Entry 7AOR (electron microscopy, 3.50 A resolution); this record covers chains at and 2 of the 57 polymer chains in the assembly.

[Chain at]
Molecule: mS66
From: Trypanosoma cruzi (strain CL Brener)
UniProtKB: Q4E1X5 (Q4E1X5_TRYCC); residue numbers follow UniProt; this construct covers 1-259
Amino-acid sequence (259 residues; row label = number of the first residue in the row):
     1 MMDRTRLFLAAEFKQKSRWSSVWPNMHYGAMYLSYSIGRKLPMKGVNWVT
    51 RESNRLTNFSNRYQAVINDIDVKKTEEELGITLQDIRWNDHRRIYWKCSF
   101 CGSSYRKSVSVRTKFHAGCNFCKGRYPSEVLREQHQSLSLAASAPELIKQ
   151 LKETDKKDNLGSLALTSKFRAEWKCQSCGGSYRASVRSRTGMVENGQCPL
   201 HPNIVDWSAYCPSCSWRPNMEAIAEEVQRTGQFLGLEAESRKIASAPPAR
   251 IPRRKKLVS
Not modelled in the structure: 1-16, 259
Metal / ion sites: Zn2+ site 1: Cys98, Cys101, Cys119, Cys122; Zn2+ site 2 near Cys175 (its only coordinating residue here)

[Chain 2]
Molecule: 8129-nt RNA strand
From: Trypanosoma cruzi (strain CL Brener)
Sequence (8129 nucleotides; row label = number of the first residue in the row; numbers below 1 keep their minus sign (U-2588 is residue -2588)):
 -2588 UUUAAUGGGUAAUUUUAAAGCAAGUAAUUAUGAAUUAGGAUAAGAACAGA
 -2538 AUUCCUCAAGUCCCUAAUUGCGAUUAUUUGUUAAGAUCUUUUUGAGGAUA
 -2488 GAUCUAAAAUUACCAAGUCCAAUUUUUGUAUAUGGGCGGGCUAUGAAAAU
 -2438 AUAAAAUUAUAUAUUUUCUAGUUUGAUCGAAAAUGCUUUUCGAUUUGAAA
 -2388 AUUUAAAUUAAAUUUAAGUUUAAUUUUCAAUUUUCAAAAUUUGAAACAAU
 -2338 UUUGGAAUUUUGGUAGGUAUUUUAUUGAUAGGUUUAAAUCACCGCUGUAU
 -2288 AAAUUUUGGUAGUAAAACUUUUUGUAAUAAUGCGUUUUUAUUAUCAGUUA
 -2238 UUUAUGGGUGUUUGUGAUUUAAAUGUAAUCAGUUUAGUACAAAUCAUUUU
 -2188 UCUAAAUUAUUUUGAGUUUUGGGAUUUGGAGGUUUGAACUUGAAUUUAAA
 -2138 UUUAGUUUCAAGUCAAGUCGUAUAAAAAACAUGGCAUUUUUUGUUGCUAU
 -2088 AAGUUUUUUAUAUAACUCUUUGAUUCGAAAUUAAAUUUAAAUUUAGGUUU
 -2038 UAGCUAUUUUAAAUUCCAACUUGAAAUUUGUUUUGGGUUUUUAUAAUUGA
 -1988 GUUUUAAAUUUUAAAUCCAAAUUUAAAUAGGAUCUUCUUUACUAAUGAAA
 -1938 AUAUUUUACAAAUCUUUUGCAAAAAUAUUUUAAUUUAGUAAGGAUGGUUG
 -1888 GUAUUUUAAAUUUCGGUUUAAUUUUUAAAAUUUUUUUAUUGACCAAACAU
 -1838 UUUCAAGGUUAGUGGGAAUAGCUAUGACUUUGGUUUAGAUUUAGUUUUAU
 -1788 CAUUGAAUUGUUAUGUAAAGGAUUUGUGGUUAUACAAUAUGUUUAUGUAU
 -1738 GUGUUUAUUAUAUGUACUCGAUUAGAGAAGCUAAACUUAAAUUCAAACCU
 -1688 CCAAUUUCCAAAACUUGAAACAAUUUUUAGGUGAUUUAUUAAGAAUUGAU
 -1638 UUAAAAUUAUGAAUGUAUAAAUUUUGGUAGUAGGUUUUUUUUGUAAUAAU
 -1588 GUGUUUAUAAAUUGUAACUAAUCUGGUUUAAACUAUUUUUCUAAAUUAUU
 -1538 UUAGGUUUUUUUUGGGACAUGAGAGUUUAAAUUUGAAUUUACUUUUAAGU
 -1488 UAUCAAUAAAAAACAUGUUUUUUGUGCUAUUAAAAUUUAUAUAAUCUUUU
 -1438 UGACGUCAAAUUUAAAUUUAGGUUUAUUCUAAUUCGAAACUUUUUGGUUU
 -1388 UUUAAUAAAUAACUCCAAUAAAUCUAAAUUUUUUUAUAGAUCAAACAUUU
 -1338 UUAAGGUUGGUAGGCAUAGUUAUGACUUUCUAGUUUAAUUUAGUUUUAUU
 -1288 UAUUGAAUUGUUAUGUAAAGGAUUUGUGGUUGGGAAUGUUUAUGUUUAUG
 -1238 UUUAUUAUGUGUAUUUUAUUUAAUUAGAAAAGCUUUUAAAAAUUUAAAAU
 -1188 UUGUAAUCCAAAUUUUACCAAUUAAGAAGAAUAUUAUAAUAAUGGGUGUC
 -1138 UUAUAUUUUAAAUAAAUAUUUAAAUUCCGUGUAGUAAAUUUAUUAUUUGU
 -1088 AUUAUUUAUAUAAUAGGUGUAUUAUAUUUAAAUUUUAAAUUUGUUGUUUU
 -1038 AUAUUUAGAUACAUAUUUAUAGAUUAAUAUAUUUAAAUAAUAUUUUAAAA
  -988 UUUAUUGAACUGUAAUUAUUAGUUUAAUAUUUUUAGUUUGAUGUUGAAAU
  -938 AUUUAAUUAAAGAUGUUACAGUUGUUCUAUAUGUACCAAAUAAAUAUAGU
  -888 AAGAUUAUUUUAGUUGAAUUAAUAAAUAAAUAUUUAUUUUUCUUUGUAAA
  -838 UAUUAUGAACAAUUUAAAAAUUAAUCUGUUUAACUAAAAUGUUAUAUAUA
  -788 AUAAUCUAAGUUAAUUUGAAUAUUAAAAGUACAAGUAUAAUUUGUAAUUC
  -738 UAAAGUAUUUUAAUGGUAUAUUUUUAGUAGGUAAAUGAAAAGUAUAAAUG
  -688 GAUAUAACUUAAUAUUUAAUAUUUGUUUAAUGAAAAGUAUUUUAUUAUUA
  -638 UAUUGUAUAGUAUUAUUAUAGUGUAUAGUUUUUUAAAAAUAUAAAAAUAU
  -588 UGUUAAUAAAAUUAUCGUAUUUUAAGUGCGUUUAUUAAAUGCGUUUGUCU
  -538 AAGAUAAUUAUUUAAGAUUAUUCUUGUAAAUAUAUUUAAAUAUUAAUAAU
  -488 UCUUAAAAUAAAAAAAUAUCCUCAAUUGCAAUAUUAUUGUAGCAUAGUAA
  -438 UUUGUUAACUAAAUAUUAAAGUGUUCCAUAGAAAAUUUUUAAAUUACAAC
  -388 AAAUAAAAUAAAGUAUGAAUUAAUAUCAAAAUUUUAAUAAAAAUUAAAAA
  -338 AUUAAAAUAGGGCAAGUCCUACUCUCCUUUACAAAGAGAACAUUAUGAUA
  -288 UGUAAUUGUAUGUUUGAUUGGGGCAAUACUAUAUUUAUUUAUAUAGCAUA
  -238 AGAACUAUAUUCUUUGAAAUUAUAAAAGGUUCGAGCAGGUUAACAAGCAU
  -188 UAAAAAUAAAUGUGUUUCAUCGUCUACUUAUUACCAUGAUUGAUUGUUCA
  -138 UCAAAAUAGUAAUUCGUUAGUUGGGUUAAAAUCGUUGUAAAGCAGAUUUG
   -88 UUUAUAUAUUUAAUUUUUAUAAUUAAUAAUAAUUAAUAUAAGUACGCAAG
   -38 GAUUGAUUAUUGAAAAAAGAAAGAAGAAUAUAAUUUAUAUAAAUUAUGGU
    12 CAAUUGUUAGUAUUCAUAUUAAUUUUUUUAAAUGUUUUAUCAUUUUAUAA
    62 AGGUUUAUUUUUGAAAGAUUUUUUGUAUAAAAUUUUAGGAAUAGUUAAUA
   112 AUAAUUUAUAAUUUUGAUUAGAUUGUUUUGUUAAUGCUAUUAGAUGGGUG
   162 UGGAAAAAUAAAAAAAAUAAUUAAUAUAUAUCAAUAAUAAAUUAAAUUAA
   212 UCUAUUAGUCAGAAAUGGAUGCCAGCCGUUGCGGUAAUUUCUAUGCUUUU
   262 AAAUAUUAUACAAUUAUCAUAUUAAAUUGUUAAGUGCUGAUUUAACCAAU
   312 AAAAAUAUAAAUAAUUUUUAUUUGUUUUUAAACACCAUUAGGUAUAUGCA
   362 AAUAUAAAAUUAUAGUAAUUAUAAAUUAUAUUAUAUUAUAUUUAUUCAUA
   412 UAAUUAAUAGGAUAAUAUUUGUAGUUUUUGAUACCAUGAUAAGGAUUAUA
   462 AAUUGAAAGUGUUAAUAUCAUAAUCAAAAUUUAUUAUUUAUAUUAAAUAU
   512 GUAUGUGUAGAUAAAAUAAGAAAUUAAAAAGGUAUUGUUGCCCACCAAUU
   562 UUUAUAAUAAAAAUAACGUGCAGUAAUUAAUAUAUUUAUAAAAAUAUAUU
   612 UUAGCUAAAUUAGAAUCAAUUUAAUAAUUUUAAGUUUUGGUUGAUUAAAA
   662 GAGGAGUUUUUGGAAGGUGGGGAUUUUCAUUUUGAUUUCCCAGAGAACCA
   712 GAGAGGCGGGAACCAGCGUUUUAUUUUUGGGGGAGAGCGGAGCGCGAGGA
   762 AAGCCCAUUUUGAGCAGGAGUUUUUCGGGGGGGAGGGGGCAUUUCUGGCG
   812 GAGAACAGAGAUUCUUGUUUCGGAAGGGGAGCAGGCCCGACAGAUUUUUG
   862 CCAACGCAUUCAGGAGGGGAGCCUUAUUUGAAGUGCGCUUUCUUUCAAGA
   912 GGGGGAGAGAAGGGGAGAAGGGGAAGUGAGAAAUUUAGAAUUACACGGUG
   962 AAAUUAAAUUUUGACUAAAUUAAGGUUGCCCUCUUGUCGUCUCUAUCUCC
  1012 UCCCAACCCCUCUCCCCUUGGAUCCUUCCCCCCAAAACUCCUCGAUGUUU
  1062 CUUCCCUACCCAAAUCACUUCAGCGUUCCCCCGCUACCCAAUCAUCCUCC
  1112 UACCAAACCCCCCGCCCCCUUUACCCUCGCCCCCUCUCUCAAUCCAACUU
  1162 CUCCUUUCUCAAUCCUCCUCCUCUCCCCAACCCUCUCCCCAAAAUUAAUU
  1212 CCUCGUCUAAAAUUCCAUUUUGUUUAUAAAAAAAAUUAAGUUGAUAUUAA
  1262 UAUUAUUAAAUAUUCAAAAUUAUUUAUUAAUAUAAAGAAAGAAUAUUUUA
  1312 UUAGUAUAAUAUUAAUGUGUAUAAUGUUAAGUCAAAUUAAAAUGCCAGAU
  1362 AUGUUAAAAAACAGGCUAUUGUAUUUAUCAAUAGACAAAAAAAUAUGUUU
  1412 AAAUUUAAAUGUAUAUUUUUGUAAUAUGGUUUUGUAAUGCACAAAAUGAA
  1462 UAAGGAACAUUUUUGUAUAUUAAUUUAUAUGAUACAAAAAAACAUGACUA
  1512 CAUGAUAAGUACAAGAGGAGACAGACGACAGUGUCCACAGCACCCGUUUC
  1562 AGCACAGUUGGAGGAGAGGGGAUAAGAUUUAUUGAUGAAAUUUGUGAUUU
  1612 GCAUCGUGGUACAGAAAAGUUAUGUGAAUAUAAAAGUGUAGAACAAUGUC
  1662 UUCCGAUUUCGACAGGUUAGAAGAUGGGGAAGAGCAGGCAUUUUGGAGAA
  1712 GGCGAGGGCGACGGGCAAGCGAAAGAUUUUGAAACUUUCCGAGAAGGGGG
  1762 AACAGAGGGGUAAGGGGCUCCGGUUUAGACAGAGGAAUUUCGUUGACAAA
  1812 GAGACAGAAGUUUUGGGGCGAGCAGGCUUUCAGGAAUGGAUUCUUGAUGA
  1862 GGGGGAGGGGAUUUUAAACAGGGAGGAGAGAGAGGGGAAUCGAUAGCGGC
  1912 UUUGGGGCAGAAAGAAUUGAUUAUUUAGAAGGGGGCCGCGAGGAGGGGAG
  1962 AGUCGAAGGAUUUUUGAUUUUUGUGAAGGAGAAGGAAGGGAGCAGAUUCG
  2012 AACGGGAUAGCGAGAGGGAGAAGCAAGGGGGGUUUUUGGGGGUUAAAAGG
  2062 AAACCAGUUUUAGACCAAAGAAAGGGGGGGGCCGGGAAUUCAGCUUUGUG
  2112 GAACACCCCAAAGGGAUUUGAGGAAUUUUUGGGGGAGCUCGACGGCGGGC
  2162 GGAGCAUUAUUUGAGGAGGGCGGGAGCAGAAGGCUUUCUGAGGAAAGAGG
  2212 GGACCGAGAUCGAUGAAGGUUAUUUUUUGGUUAUUGAGGAUUGUUUAAAA
  2262 UUGAAUAAAAAGGCUUUUUGGAAGGGGAUUUUUGGGGGACACCGCCAGAG
  2312 GAGGAGGGUUUUGGAAGAGUUUGUUUUGAGAGGAGGUUUUGAGGGGAGGG
  2362 GAGAGAGGGAACGGGAGAGGAACGGACCAGAGAGGAGAGUUGAGGAAGGC
  2412 GGUUUUGAAGGAGAGGGGAGGCUUUCGGACCAAGGGAAGGAAGGGAGGUU
  2462 AAGAAAAGGAAAAACAAUUUGUGAGGGAGAAGGGUUUUUGGAGGGGUUUU
  2512 GGGAAGAGAGGGGUUUUGGGGAAACCAGAUGAGAUUGUUUGCAGAAACAA
  2562 AGGGGUUUUUGGGCAAAGGAAUACAAUUUGCAGAGGGGGGAGAGCGGAAG
  2612 GAGGAACACGGGAGGGAAGACAGGAUUUAGGAAGCGAGAGAGAGGAGAGG
  2662 GGAAAGGGUUUAGUUGGAAUGAAGAGGUAGUUUGUAGGAAGUUAAGAAUA
  2712 AUGGUUAUAAAUUUUAUAUAAAAGCGGAGAAAAAAGAAAGGGUCUUUUAA
  2762 UGUCAGGUUGUUUAUAUAGAAUAUAUGGGGUAGGUUUUAGUUUAGGAUUU
  2812 UUUAUAGCAUUGCAAAUAAUUUGUGGAGUGUGUUUAGCUUGAUUAUUUUU
  2862 UAGUUGUUUUAUUUGUUCAAAUUGAUAUUUUGUAUUAUUUUUAUGAGAUU
  2912 UUGAUUUGGGUUUUGUGAUAAGAAGUGUACAUAUAUGUUUUACAUCUUUA
  2962 UUAUAUUUACUAUUAUAUAUCCAUAUAUUUAAGUCAAUAACGUUAAUAAU
  3012 AUUGUUUGACACACAUAUAUUAGUAUGAUUUAUAGGUUUUAUAUUGUUUG
  3062 UAUUUAUAAUAAUAAUAGCUUUUAUAGGAUAUGUACUGCCUUGUACAAUG
  3112 AUGUCAUACUGAGGUUUAACGGUGUUUAGUAAUAUUAUAGCAACAGUACC
  3162 AAUUUUAGGUAUAUGAUUAUGUUAUUGAAUUUGGGGAAGUGAAUUUAUAA
  3212 ACGAUUUUACAUUAUUAAAGUUACAUGUAUUACAUGUGUUAUUACCAUUU
  3262 AUAUUACUAAUAAUAUUAAUUUUACAUUUAUUUUGUCUACAUUAUUUUAU
  3312 GAGUUCUGAUGCAUUUUGUGAUAGGUUUGCAUUUUAUUGUGAAAGAUUAA
  3362 GUUUUUGUAUGUGGUUUUAUUUGAGAGAUAUGUUUUUAGCAUUUUCAAUA
  3412 UUAUUAUGUAUGAUGUAUGUUAUAUUUAUAAAUUGGUAUUUUGUAUUUCA
  3462 UGAGGAAUCUUGAGUUAUAGUAGAUACACUAAAAACAUCAGAUAAAAUAU
  3512 UACCAGAAUGAUUUUUUUUGUAUUUAUUCGGUUUUUUAAAGGCAAUCCCA
  3562 GAUAAGUUUAUGGGUUUGUUUUUAAUGGUUAUUUUAUUAUUCUCAUUAUU
  3612 UUUAUUUAUAUUGAAUUGUAUAUUAUGAUUUGUGUAUUGUAGAAGUUCAU
  3662 UAUUAUGAUUAACAUAUUCGUUAAUAUUAUUUUAUAGUAUAUGAAUGAGU
  3712 GGUUUUUUAGCAUUAUAUGUAGUAUUAGCAUAUCCAAUAUGAAUGGAAUU
  3762 ACAAUACUGAGUAUUAUUAUUAUUUUUGUUGAUAGUGUGUAGGUUAGAUU
  3812 AGUUUAGAAUAAAAAAAUAAGUAUUUUGAUAUUAUUAAAGUAAAAGAGGA
  3862 AUUUUGGGCGGAAGAGAAGGAGACAGGAGAGGAAAUGAAGGAGAAAGGUU
  3912 UUGAGAGGGGGGUUUUUUGAGGGGAGGAAAAAGAAUUUUGAAUUUGAACU
  3962 AUUUGUUUAAGUUAUGGGAGAGAAGCAAGGAGGAGAAAAGUAGGGGAAUU
  4012 UUGAGGAGAUUCUUGGGGAGAGGCGGGCGGGCGACGGCGGUUUUGAAAAC
  4062 ACCCAUUUUUAGGAGGAUAAGAGGGGAGAAAAGGGGAAAUGGAAUUGGGA
  4112 AUUGCCUUUGCCAAACUUUUAGAAGAAAGAGCAGGAAAGGUUAGGGGGAG
  4162 GAGAGAAGAAAGGGAAAGUUGUGAUUUUGGAGUUAUAGAAUAAGAUCAAA
  4212 UAAGUUAAUAAUAUCAAAGAAAAGUAUAUAUACGCUAGAACAAAUGAAGA
  4262 AUAAUAAAUUUUUAAUAUUGAUAAAAGAUAAUUUUACAACUCAAAAACCA
  4312 AGAAAUUGAUAAGAAAAAAUAAAUAUAUUAACAAUUAAUCUAAAAUAAAA
  4362 AAUAUAAAUGAUAAUAAGUCAUAUUAUAAAGAAAAAGCCAAUACAAAUAC
  4412 AAAGGUAACUUAGUUGUAAUAAUAGACAGAAAACUUUGAUAAAAAAUCCA
  4462 AAUACAAUUGGAAUAGCUCCAAUGCAAAGAAAGAGACAUGCAAGUAGUAA
  4512 ACUUAUUAAAAAGUUAUUAAAAAAAGAAAAAAAUAUGAAGUUGAUUAAAA
  4562 AAUAGUUUUCAUUGUAUUUAAAGUCAAAAAUAUUAUAUAUAAUAAAAAAA
  4612 UAGUAUAUAAUAAUAAGUAAUACUAAACUUAUACUAUAAAUUAAGUGAAA
  4662 AUUUAAAUAUAAAUAAAAGAUAUAAUUUUUUGUUGAAAUAAAUAUUAGGA
  4712 AUAAAAAGCAAAAAUUAUUCACACUUAACACAAAUAGUAAACUAACGAUA
  4762 GCAAAGCUGUUUAAUCCAAUUAAAACGCAUGUACAAGAUUGAAAUAAUAG
  4812 AAGUUUGAUGAAUAAAAUAUAAAAAUAAAUGAAGCUAAUUAGUAGAAUUA
  4862 UUAAUAUAAAACAAAACAAAAUAUAAAAAGUUAACAUAUAAAUAAAAAUA
  4912 AAGACACCAAGUCUAAUAUAAAGUUGCUCCAUAAACAAAAUUAAAAAGGC
  4962 GAUGUAUAAUUUGAAUAAAAUUAAUAAUGUGUAAAAUAGGCAUAAAAUUC
  5012 CAAGUCAUUCUUCAUCAAAAACUAAAAAACAAAAAUCACAUAGGAAAAAA
  5062 CAGUAGUUUAAUAUCAUAAAAUAUAAUAAUAUAAAUAAUAAUAUAAAAUU
  5112 UAUUAAGUUUAACAUGUAGUAAUAUCAUAGAACUAAAAUUUUAUAUCCAA
  5162 AUCUACUGGACAUUAAUAAUAAAAAGAGCAAUAAGCUAAAUAUUUCAAAG
  5212 AGGAUUGAUAUAAUAAUAAUAUGAUUAAUAAAUAUAAAUAAGAAUAUAAU
  5262 AAUGUAUUGAAUAAUAAUAAUAAUGAAUAAAAAUCUGGUAUCGAAUGAUA
  5312 GAAAGCAAAAAAAUAAUGUAAAGCAAAAUAAGAAUAAGAGUAUAAAGAUG
  5362 AAACAAAUAUAAGAAUCUAAUAAUGUUAUUCAAAAUAGGUUAAUAAUUAA
  5412 UAAUCAGAGUAAAUCAAAGCUUAGUAAUGUUAGUGUAGUAUAAUCACAUA
  5462 AGAUAAUAAAGCUGUAGAUAAUAAGAAAUAUAAAUAUGUGUAUGAUAUAU
  5512 AAAAACAAGGAUUUUUUGGGGGUUUAGGG
Not modelled in the structure: -2588 to 0, 395-537, 614-5540

[Chain at / chain 2 interface]
Pairs across the interface (78; chain at residue first):
  Ser17(at) - U188(2)  base contact
  Ser17(at) - A189(2)  hydrogen bond to the base
  Arg18(at) - U38(2)  base contact
  Arg18(at) - U39(2)  sugar contact
  Arg18(at) - U40(2)  sugar contact
  Arg18(at) - A41(2)  sugar contact
  Arg18(at) - A189(2)  base contact
  Trp19(at) - A41(2)  sugar contact
  Trp19(at) - A187(2)  hydrogen bond to the base
  Trp19(at) - U188(2)  base contact
  Ser20(at) - U212(2)  sugar contact
  Ser21(at) - U39(2)  sugar contact
  Val22(at) - U39(2)  sugar contact
  Val22(at) - U40(2)  base contact
  Trp23(at) - U39(2)  hydrogen bond to the base
  Trp23(at) - U199(2)  hydrogen bond to the base
  Pro24(at) - A211(2)  base contact
  Asn25(at) - U209(2)  hydrogen bond to the base
  Met26(at) - U209(2)  base contact
  His27(at) - U209(2)  hydrogen bond to the base
  Gly29(at) - A207(2)  sugar contact
  Ala30(at) - A207(2)  phosphate contact
  Ala30(at) - U208(2)  sugar contact
  Met31(at) - A206(2)  phosphate contact
  Met31(at) - A207(2)  hydrogen bond to the phosphate
  Tyr32(at) - A200(2)  base contact
  Tyr32(at) - A206(2)  hydrogen bond to the sugar
  Leu33(at) - U208(2)  base contact
  Leu33(at) - A211(2)  base contact
  Tyr35(at) - A211(2)  hydrogen bond to the sugar
  Tyr35(at) - U212(2)  stacking on the base
  Ser36(at) - U199(2)  hydrogen bond to the phosphate
  Ile37(at) - A198(2)  sugar contact
  Ile37(at) - U199(2)  phosphate contact
  Ile37(at) - A201(2)  base contact
  Ile37(at) - A215(2)  base contact
  Gly38(at) - U199(2)  hydrogen bond to the phosphate
  Gly38(at) - A200(2)  base contact
  Gly38(at) - A201(2)  sugar contact
  Arg39(at) - U199(2)  hydrogen bond to the sugar
  Arg39(at) - A200(2)  base contact
  Lys40(at) - U212(2)  base contact
  Lys40(at) - C213(2)  base contact
  Lys40(at) - A215(2)  base contact
  Leu41(at) - A201(2)  sugar contact
  Leu41(at) - A202(2)  base contact
  Leu41(at) - A215(2)  base contact
  Pro42(at) - A200(2)  base contact
  Pro42(at) - A201(2)  phosphate contact
  Pro42(at) - A202(2)  sugar contact
  Pro42(at) - U203(2)  phosphate contact
  Met43(at) - A200(2)  base contact
  Met43(at) - U204(2)  sugar contact
  Met43(at) - A205(2)  hydrogen bond to the base
  Lys44(at) - U214(2)  base contact
  Lys44(at) - A215(2)  base contact
  Val46(at) - U203(2)  sugar contact
  Val46(at) - U204(2)  sugar contact
  Val46(at) - A205(2)  base contact
  Trp48(at) - U204(2)  base contact
  Trp48(at) - A205(2)  base contact
  His91(at) - A205(2)  stacking on the base
  His91(at) - A206(2)  hydrogen bond to the base
  Arg93(at) - A206(2)  base contact
  Arg93(at) - A210(2)  hydrogen bond to the base
  Arg106(at) - A210(2)  sugar contact
  Lys107(at) - U208(2)  salt bridge to the phosphate
  Lys107(at) - U209(2)  salt bridge to the phosphate
  Ser110(at) - A205(2)  hydrogen bond to the sugar
  Ser110(at) - A206(2)  hydrogen bond to the phosphate
  Val111(at) - A206(2)  phosphate contact
  Lys114(at) - A205(2)  salt bridge to the phosphate
  Lys114(at) - A206(2)  salt bridge to the phosphate
  Phe115(at) - A206(2)  phosphate contact
  Phe115(at) - A207(2)  sugar contact
  Ala117(at) - A207(2)  phosphate contact
  Asn120(at) - U209(2)  hydrogen bond to the phosphate
  Lys123(at) - U208(2)  salt bridge to the phosphate
Also at the interface, not in a pair above, chain at (43 interface residues in all): Ser34, Gly45, Ser108, Gly118

[Overview]
43 residues of chain at face 25 of chain 2 across their interface, with 18 hydrogen bonds, 5 salt bridges and
2 aromatic stacking contacts. Polar contacts include Ser17(at)-A189(2), Trp19(at)-A187(2) and
Trp23(at)-U39(2). Cys98(at), Cys101(at), Cys119(at) and Cys122(at) coordinate Zn2+ site 1.
Chain at is mS66 and chain 2 is an 8129-nt RNA strand, both from Trypanosoma cruzi (strain CL Brener); the
structure, mt-SSU from Trypanosoma cruzi in complex with mt-IF-3, was determined by electron microscopy
together with 7ANE, 7AIH and 7AM2 from the same study.
